PDB entry 8R83 | electron microscopy, 3.57 A resolution | chains E and F of the 12 polymer chains in the assembly

# Chain E (and F)
Molecule: Ig-like domain-containing protein
Organism: Homo sapiens
Notes: chain F of this document is another copy of the same molecule, construct and numbering; everything in this record applies to it too
UniProt: A0A7N5JWI9 (A0A7N5JWI9_AILME); residues 229-576 here correspond to UniProt positions 106-453 (UniProt number = residue number - 123)
Sequence (361 residues; each row starts with the number of its first residue):
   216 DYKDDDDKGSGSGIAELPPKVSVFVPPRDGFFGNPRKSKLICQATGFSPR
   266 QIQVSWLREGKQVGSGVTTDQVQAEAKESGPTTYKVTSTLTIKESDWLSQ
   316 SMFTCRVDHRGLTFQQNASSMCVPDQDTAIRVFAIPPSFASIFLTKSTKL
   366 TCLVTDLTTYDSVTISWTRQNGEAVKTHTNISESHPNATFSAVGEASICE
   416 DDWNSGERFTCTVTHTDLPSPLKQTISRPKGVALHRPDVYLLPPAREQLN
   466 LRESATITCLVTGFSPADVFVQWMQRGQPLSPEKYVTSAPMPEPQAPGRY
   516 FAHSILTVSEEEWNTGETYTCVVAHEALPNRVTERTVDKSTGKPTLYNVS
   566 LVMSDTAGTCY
Unresolved in the structure: 216-344, 569-576
Differences from the reference sequence: expression tag (216-228)
Disulfides: Cys367-Cys426, Cys474-Cys536
From the paper describing this entry:
  - post-translational modification sites: Asn563
  - binding site for N-acetylglucosamine: Asn563

# Interface between chain E and chain F
Contacting residue pairs (20):
  Tyr455(E) - Gln463(F)
  Leu457(E) - Ala460(F)  hydrophobic
  Ala460(E) - Leu457(F)  hydrophobic
  Arg461(E) - Gly557(F)  hydrogen bond (side chain-backbone)
  Glu498(E) - Pro509(F)
  Val501(E) - Pro509(F)  hydrophobic
  Val501(E) - Phe516(F)  hydrophobic
  Met506(E) - Ser503(F)
  Pro509(E) - Glu498(F)
  Phe516(E) - Val501(F)  hydrophobic
  Phe516(E) - Ile520(F)  hydrophobic
  His518(E) - His518(F)  hydrogen bond
  Ile520(E) - Phe516(F)  hydrophobic
  Ile520(E) - His518(F)
  Thr522(E) - Gln510(F)
  Leu561(E) - Leu566(F)  hydrophobic
  Tyr562(E) - Val564(F)  hydrophobic
  Tyr562(E) - Leu566(F)  hydrophobic
  Val564(E) - Val564(F)  hydrophobic
  Leu566(E) - Tyr562(F)  hydrophobic
Other interface residues (no listed pair), chain E (23 interface residues in all): Leu456, Pro458, Glu462, Gln463, Leu466, Lys499, Gln510
Other interface residues (no listed pair), chain F (21 interface residues in all): Tyr455, Leu456, Leu466, Ser469, Thr473, Thr522

# In short
23 residues of chain E face 21 of chain F across their interface, with 2 hydrogen bonds. Among the polar pairs
are Arg461(E)-Gly557(F) and His518(E)-His518(F). From the paper: a binding site for N-acetylglucosamine at
Asn563(E); a modification site at Asn563(E).
Both chains are Ig-like domain-containing protein (Homo sapiens). Entry 8R83 (pentameric IgMFc-AIM complex
global refinement) was determined by electron microscopy (same publication as 8R84).
